PDB entry 6HIW | electron microscopy, 3.37 A resolution | chains DS and CA of the 63 polymer chains in the assembly

Chain DS:
Molecule: mS66
Source organism: Trypanosoma brucei brucei
Reference sequence: Q388L7 (Q388L7_TRYB2); residue numbers follow UniProt; this construct covers 1-261
Amino-acid sequence (261 residues; each row starts with the number of its first residue):
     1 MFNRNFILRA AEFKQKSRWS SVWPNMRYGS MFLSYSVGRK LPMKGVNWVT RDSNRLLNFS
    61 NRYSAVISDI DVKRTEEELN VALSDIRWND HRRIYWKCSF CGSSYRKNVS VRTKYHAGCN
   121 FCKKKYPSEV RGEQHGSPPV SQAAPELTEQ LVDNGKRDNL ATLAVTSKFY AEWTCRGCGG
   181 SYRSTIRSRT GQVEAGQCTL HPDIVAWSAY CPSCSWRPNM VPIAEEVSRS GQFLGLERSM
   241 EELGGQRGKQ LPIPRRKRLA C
Not modelled in the structure: 1-16, 245-251
Metal / ion sites: Zn2+ site 1: Cys98, Cys101, Cys119, Cys122; Zn2+ site 2: Cys175, Cys178, Cys211, Cys214

Chain CA:
Molecule: 9S rRNA
Source organism: Trypanosoma brucei brucei
Sequence (621 nucleotides; row label = number of the first residue in the row):
     1 UAAAUUAUGG UCAAUUGUUA GUAUUCAUAU UAAUUUUUUU AAAUGUUUUA UCAUUUUAUA
    61 AAGGUUUAUU UUUGAAAGAU UUUUUGUAUA AAAUUUUAGG AAUAGUUAAU AAUAAUUUAU
   121 AAUUUUGAUU AGAUUGUUUU GUUAAUGCUA UUAGAUGGGU GUGGAAAAAU AAAAAAAAUA
   181 AUUAAUAUAU AUCAAUAAUA AAUUAAAUUA AUCUAUUAGU CAGAAAUGGA UGCCAGCCGU
   241 UGCGGUAAUU UCUAUGCUUU UAAAUAUUAU ACAAUUAUCA UAUUAAAUUG UUAAGUGUUG
   301 AUUUAACCAA UAAAAAUAUA AAUAAUUUUU AUUUGUUUUU AAACACCAUU AGGUAUAUGC
   361 AAAUAUAAAA UUAUAGUAAU UAUAAAUUAU AUUAUAUUAU AUUUAUUCAU AUAAUUAAUA
   421 GGAUAAUAUU UGUAGUUUUU GAUACCAUGA UAAGGAUUAU AAAUUGAAAG UGUUAAUAUC
   481 AUAAUCAAAA UUUAUUAUUU AUAUUAAAUA UGUAUGUGUA GAUAAAAUAA GAAAUUAAAA
   541 AGGUAUUGUU GCCCACCAAU UUUUAUAAUA AAAAUAACGU GCAGUAAUUA AUAUAUUUAU
   601 AAAAAUAUAU UUUUUUUUUU U
Sequence notes: conflict U298 (C2839 in 343546), U473 (G3014 in 343546); insertion (614-621)
Metal / ion sites: Mg2+ site 1 near A27 (its only coordinating residue here); Mg2+ site 2: A60, A61, A155; Mg2+ site 3 near U65 (its only coordinating residue here); Mg2+ site 4 near A68 (its only coordinating residue here); Mg2+ site 5 near A76 (its only coordinating residue here); Mg2+ site 6: A224, A225; Mg2+ site 7 near U231 (its only coordinating residue here); Mg2+ site 8: U281, A367; Mg2+ site 9 near U339 (its only coordinating residue here); Mg2+ site 10 near A385 (its only coordinating residue here); Mg2+ site 11: A386, U387; Mg2+ site 12 near A541 (its only coordinating residue here); 5 more Mg2+ sites not listed
Ligand contacts:
  - spermidine (SPD), molecule 1: A27, U28, G239, A266, U267, U268
  - spermidine (SPD), molecule 2: A218, U259, U261, A262, A263, A264
  - spermidine (SPD), molecule 3: U398, A399, U457, U458, A459
  - spermidine (SPD), molecule 4: A452, A453, G454, G466, A467, A468, A469, G470
  - spermine (SPM): U66, U67, U95, U96, U97, U125, U126, G127, A128, U129

Chain DS / chain CA interface:
Pairs across the interface (78):
  Ser17(DS) with U188(CA), hydrogen bond to the sugar; A189(CA), base contact
  Arg18(DS) with U38(CA), sugar contact; U39(CA), salt bridge to the phosphate; U40(CA), sugar contact; A189(CA), base contact; U190(CA), base contact
  Trp19(DS) with U40(CA), base contact; A41(CA), sugar contact; A187(CA), stacking on the base; U188(CA), hydrogen bond to the base
  Ser20(DS) with U212(CA), sugar contact
  Ser21(DS) with U38(CA), phosphate contact; U39(CA), sugar contact
  Val22(DS) with U39(CA), sugar contact
  Trp23(DS) with U39(CA), hydrogen bond to the base; U199(CA), base contact
  Pro24(DS) with A211(CA), base contact
  Asn25(DS) with U209(CA), hydrogen bond to the base
  Met26(DS) with U209(CA), base contact
  Arg27(DS) with U209(CA), hydrogen bond to the base
  Gly29(DS) with A207(CA), hydrogen bond to the sugar
  Ser30(DS) with A207(CA), phosphate contact; U208(CA), sugar contact
  Met31(DS) with A206(CA), phosphate contact; A207(CA), hydrogen bond to the phosphate
  Phe32(DS) with A200(CA), stacking on the base; A206(CA), hydrogen bond to the sugar
  Leu33(DS) with U208(CA), base contact; A211(CA), base contact
  Tyr35(DS) with A211(CA), sugar contact; U212(CA), stacking on the base
  Ser36(DS) with U199(CA), hydrogen bond to the phosphate
  Val37(DS) with A198(CA), phosphate contact; U199(CA), phosphate contact; A201(CA), base contact; A215(CA), base contact
  Gly38(DS) with U199(CA), phosphate contact; A200(CA), sugar contact; A201(CA), base contact
  Arg39(DS) with U199(CA), hydrogen bond to the sugar; A200(CA), base contact
  Lys40(DS) with U212(CA), hydrogen bond to the base; C213(CA), base contact
  Leu41(DS) with A201(CA), sugar contact; A202(CA), base contact; A215(CA), base contact
  Pro42(DS) with A200(CA), base contact; A202(CA), sugar contact; U203(CA), sugar contact
  Met43(DS) with A200(CA), base contact; U204(CA), sugar contact; A205(CA), hydrogen bond to the base
  Lys44(DS) with U214(CA), base contact; A215(CA), base contact
  Gly45(DS) with U203(CA), base contact
  Val46(DS) with U203(CA), sugar contact; A205(CA), hydrogen bond to the base
  Trp48(DS) with U204(CA), base contact; A205(CA), hydrogen bond to the base
  His91(DS) with A205(CA), stacking on the base; A206(CA), hydrogen bond to the base
  Arg93(DS) with A210(CA), hydrogen bond to the sugar
  Lys107(DS) with U208(CA), salt bridge to the phosphate; U209(CA), salt bridge to the phosphate
  Asn108(DS) with A206(CA), hydrogen bond to the base
  Ser110(DS) with A205(CA), sugar contact; A206(CA), hydrogen bond to the phosphate
  Val111(DS) with A206(CA), phosphate contact; A207(CA), sugar contact; U208(CA), phosphate contact
  Lys114(DS) with A205(CA), salt bridge to the phosphate; A206(CA), salt bridge to the phosphate
  Tyr115(DS) with A206(CA), hydrogen bond to the phosphate; A207(CA), stacking on the base
  Asn120(DS) with U208(CA), phosphate contact; U209(CA), hydrogen bond to the phosphate
  Lys123(DS) with U208(CA), salt bridge to the phosphate
Interface residues without a listed pair, chain DS (41 interface residues in all): Ser34, Ala117

Overview:
Chain DS and chain CA form an interface of 41 and 26 residues respectively, with 20 hydrogen bonds, 6 salt
bridges and 5 aromatic stacking contacts. Polar pairs include Trp19(DS)-U188(CA), Trp23(DS)-U39(CA) and
Asn25(DS)-U209(CA). Bound to chain CA: 4 copies of spermidine and spermine.
Here chain DS is mS66 and chain CA is 9S rRNA, both from Trypanosoma brucei brucei. Entry 6HIW (Cryo-EM
structure of the Trypanosoma brucei mitochondrial ribosome - This entry contains the complete small
mitoribosomal ...) was determined by electron microscopy (same publication as 6HIV, 6HIX, 6HIY and 6HIZ).
